5ZEP - chains K and A of the 58 polymer chains in the assembly; structure by electron microscopy, 3.40 A resolution.

Chain K:
Molecule: 50S ribosomal protein L13
From: Mycobacterium smegmatis str. MC2 155
UniProt: A0QSP8 (RL13_MYCS2); residue numbers follow UniProt; this construct covers 1-147
Amino-acid sequence (147 residues; numbered 1 to 147; the number before each row is that of its first residue):
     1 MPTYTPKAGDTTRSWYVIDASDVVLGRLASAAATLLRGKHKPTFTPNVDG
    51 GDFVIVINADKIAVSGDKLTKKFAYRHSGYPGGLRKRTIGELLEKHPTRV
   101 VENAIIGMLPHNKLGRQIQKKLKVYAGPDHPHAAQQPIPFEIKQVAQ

Chain A:
Molecule: 23S rRNA
From: Mycobacterium smegmatis str. MC2 155
Sequence (3120 nucleotides; numbered 1 to 3120; the number before each row is that of its first residue):
     1 UAAGUGUUUAAGGGCGCAUGGUGGAUGCCUUGGCACUGGGAGCCGAUGAA
    51 GGACGUAGGAGGCUGCGAUAAGCCUCGGGGAGCUGUCAACCGAGCGUUGA
   101 UCCGAGGAUGUCCGAAUGGGGAAACCCGGCACGAGUGAUGUCGUGUCACC
   151 AGGCGCUGAAUAUAUAGGCGUCUGGGGGGAACGCGGGGAAGUGAAACAUC
   201 UCAGUACCCGUAGGAAGAGAAAACAAAAUGUGAUUCCGUGAGUAGUGGCG
   251 AGCGAAAGCGGAGGAUGGCUAAACCGUAUGCAUGUGAUACCGGGUAGGGG
   301 UUGUGUGUGCGGGGUUGUGGGACCUAUCUUUCCGGCUCUACCUGGCUGGA
   351 GGGCAGUGAGAAAAUGUUGUGGUUAGCGGAAAUGGCUUGGGAUGGCCUGC
   401 CGUAGACGGUGAGAGCCCGGUACGUGAAAACCCGACGUCUGUCUUGAUGG
   451 UGUUCCCGAGUAGCAGCGGGCCCGUGGAAUCUGCUGUGAAUCUGCCGGGA
   501 CCACCCGGUAAGCCUGAAUACUUCCCAGUGACCGAUAGCGGAUUAGUACC
   551 GUGAGGGAAUGGUGAAAAGUACCCCGGGAGGGGAGUGAAAGAGUACCUGA
   601 AACCGUGCGCUUACAAUCCGUCAGAGCCCUCGACGUGUCGUGGGGUGAUG
   651 GCGUGCCUUUUGAAGAAUGAGCCUGCGAGUCAGGGACAUGUCGCGAGGUU
   701 AACCCGGGUGGGGUAGCCGCAGCGAAAGCGAGUCUGAAUAGGGCGUAUCC
   751 ACACAAGAGUGUGUGGUGUAGUGGUGUGUUCUGGACCCGAAGCGGAGUGA
   801 UCUACCCAUGGCCAGGGUGAAGCGCGGGUAAGACCGCGUGGAGGCCCGAA
   851 CCCACUUAGGUUGAAGACUGAGGGGAUGAGCUGUGGGUAGGGGUGAAAGG
   901 CCAAUCAAACUCCGUGAUAGCUGGUUCUCCCCGAAAUGCAUUUAGGUGCA
   951 GCGUCGCAUGUUUCUUGCCGGAGGUAGAGCUACUGGAUGGCCGAUGGGCC
  1001 CCACAGGGUUACUGACGUCAGCCAAACUCCGAAUGCCGGUAAGUCCAAGA
  1051 GUGCGGCAGUGAGACGGCGGGGGAUAAGCUCCGUGCGUCGAGAGGGAAAC
  1101 AGCCCAGAUCGCCGGCUAAGGCCCCUAAGCGUGUGCUAAGUGGAAAAGGA
  1151 UGUGCAGUCGCGAAGACAACCAGGAGGUUGGCUUAGAAGCAGCCACCCUU
  1201 GAAAGAGUGCGUAAUAGCUCACUGGUCAAGUGAUUGUGCGCCGAUAAUGU
  1251 AGCGGGGCUCAAGCACACCGCCGAAGCCGCGGCAGCCAACGUGUUGGCUG
  1301 GGUAGGGGAGCGUCCUGCAUCCGGUGAAGCCGCCGAGUGAUCGAGUGGUG
  1351 GAGGGUGUGGGAGUGAGAAUGCAGGCAUGAGUAGCGAUUAGGCAAGUGAG
  1401 AACCUUGCCCGCCGAAAGACCAAGGGUUCCUGGGCCAGGCCAGUCCGCCC
  1451 AGGGUGAGUCGGGACCUAAGGCGAGGCCGACAGGCGUAGUCGAUGGACAA
  1501 CGGGUUGAUAUUCCCGUACCCGUGUAUGUGCGUCCAUGAUGAAUCAGCGG
  1551 UACUAACCAUCCAAAACCACCGUGACCGCACCUUUCGGGGUGUGGCGUUG
  1601 GUGGGGCUGCAUGGGACCUUCGUUGGUAGUAGUCAAGCGAUGGGGUGACG
  1651 CAGGAAGGUAGCCGUACCGGUCAGUGGUAAUACCGGGGUAAGCCUGUAGG
  1701 GAGUCAGAUAGGUAAAUCCGUCUGGCAUAUAUCCUGAGAGGUGAUGCAUA
  1751 GCCGAGUGAGGCGAAUUCGGUGAUCCUAUGCUGCCGAGAAAAGCCUCUAG
  1801 CGAGGACAUACACGGCCCGUACCCCAAACCAACACAGGUGGUCAGGUAGA
  1851 GAAUACUAAGGCGUACGAGUGAACUAUGGUUAAGGAACUCGGCAAAAUGC
  1901 CCCCGUAACUUCGGGAGAAGGGGGACCCACAUGGCGUGUAAGCCUUUACG
  1951 GCCCAAGCGUGAGUGGGUGGCACAAACCAGUGAGAAGCGACUGUUUACUA
  2001 AAAACACAGGUCCGUGCGAAGUCGCAAGACGAUGUAUACGGACUGACGCC
  2051 UGCCCGGUGCUGGAAGGUUAAGAGGACCCGUUAACUCCCUUUGGGGGUGA
  2101 AGCGGAGAAUUUAAGCCCCAGUAAACGGCGGUGGUAACUAUAACCAUCCU
  2151 AAGGUAGCGAAAUUCCUUGUCGGGUAAGUUCCGACCUGCACGAAUGGCGU
  2201 AACGACUUCUCAACUGUCUCAACCAUAGACUCGGCGAAAUUGCACUACGA
  2251 GUAAAGAUGCUCGUUACGCGCGGCAGGACGAAAAGACCCCGGGACCUUCA
  2301 CUACAACUUGGUAUUGGUGCUCGAUACGGUUUGUGUAGGAUAGGUGGGAG
  2351 ACUGUGAAGCUCACACGCCAGUGUGGGUGGAGUCGUUGUUGAAAUACCAC
  2401 UCUGAUCGUAUUGGGCCUCUAACCUCGGACCGUAUAUCCGGUUCAGGGAC
  2451 AGUGCCUGGUGGGUAGUUUAACUGGGGCGGUUGCCUCCUAAAAUGUAACG
  2501 GAGGCGCCCAAAGGUUCCCUCAACCUGGACGGCAAUCAGGUGUUGAGUGU
  2551 AAGUGCACAAGGGAGCUUGACUGCGAGACGGACAUGUCGAGCAGGGACGA
  2601 AAGUCGGGACUAGUGAUCCGGCACCUCUGAGUGGAAGGGGUGUCGCUCAA
  2651 CGGAUAAAAGGUACCCCGGGGAUAACAGGCUGAUCUUCCCCAAGAGUCCA
  2701 UAUCGACGGGAUGGUUUGGCACCUCGAUGUCGGCUCGUCGCAUCCUGGGG
  2751 CUGGAGCAGGUCCCAAGGGUUGGGCUGUUCGCCCAUUAAAGCGGCACGCG
  2801 AGCUGGGUUUAGAACGUCGUGAGACAGUUCGGUCUCUAUCCGCCGCGCGC
  2851 GUCAGAAGCUUGAGGAAACCUGUCCCUAGUACGAGAGGACCGGGACGGAC
  2901 GAACCUCUGGUAUACCAGUUGUCCCACCAGGGGCACGGCUGGAUAGCCAC
  2951 GUUCGGACAGGAUAACCGCUGAAAGCAUCUAAGCGGGAAACCUCUUCCAA
  3001 GACCAGGCUUCUCACCCUCUAGGAGGGAUAAGGCCCCCCGCAGACCACGG
  3051 GAUUGAUAGACCAGACCUGGAAGCCUAGUAAUAGGUGCAGGGAACUGGCA
  3101 CUAACCGGCCGAAAACUUAC
Disordered / not traced: 1, 340-344, 634-637, 1004-1005, 1756-1757, 1946-1948, 3120
Glycans and other covalent adducts: covalent link C1568/G1603, C1568/G1604, G1572/G1601, G1578/G1592, C1579/G1592; covalent link G1578/U1593
What the authors report for this chain:
  - conformationally variable residues (domain motion): A1564 to G1605

Chain K / chain A interface:
Residue-residue contacts (105; chain K residue first):
  Met-1(K) / G642(A)  phosphate contact
  Met-1(K) / C1113(A)  base contact
  Thr-3(K) / C1113(A)  base contact
  Thr-5(K) / G624(A)  phosphate contact
  Thr-5(K) / A625(A)  sugar contact
  Pro-6(K) / A625(A)  sugar contact
  Lys-7(K) / A625(A)  salt bridge to the phosphate
  Lys-7(K) / G626(A)  phosphate contact
  Ala-8(K) / A625(A)  hydrogen bond to the sugar
  Trp-15(K) / G4(A)  sugar contact
  Asp-22(K) / C1260(A)  hydrogen bond to the base
  Val-24(K) / C1258(A)  phosphate contact
  Val-24(K) / U1259(A)  phosphate contact
  Val-24(K) / C1260(A)  base contact
  Leu-25(K) / G1257(A)  phosphate contact
  Leu-25(K) / C1258(A)  phosphate contact
  Gly-26(K) / G1257(A)  phosphate contact
  Gly-26(K) / C1258(A)  phosphate contact
  Gly-26(K) / A1262(A)  hydrogen bond to the base
  Arg-27(K) / C1130(A)  hydrogen bond to the base
  Arg-27(K) / C1260(A)  hydrogen bond to the sugar
  Arg-27(K) / A1262(A)  base contact
  Ser-30(K) / C1123(A)  sugar contact
  Ser-30(K) / C1124(A)  sugar contact
  Ala-33(K) / C1124(A)  sugar contact
  Thr-34(K) / C1124(A)  sugar contact
  Arg-37(K) / C1125(A)  salt bridge to the phosphate
  Arg-37(K) / U1126(A)  salt bridge to the phosphate
  Arg-37(K) / A1127(A)  salt bridge to the phosphate
  Lys-39(K) / C1125(A)  salt bridge to the phosphate
  Lys-39(K) / A1127(A)  salt bridge to the phosphate
  Pro-46(K) / G650(A)  sugar contact
  Asn-47(K) / A623(A)  base contact
  Asn-47(K) / U649(A)  hydrogen bond to the base
  Asn-47(K) / G650(A)  sugar contact
  Phe-53(K) / U5(A)  sugar contact
  Ser-65(K) / U1259(A)  hydrogen bond to the phosphate
  Ser-65(K) / C1260(A)  phosphate contact
  Asp-67(K) / G1140(A)  phosphate contact
  Lys-68(K) / G1140(A)  hydrogen bond to the base
  Lys-68(K) / C1258(A)  phosphate contact
  Lys-68(K) / U1259(A)  salt bridge to the phosphate
  Lys-71(K) / G1140(A)  phosphate contact
  Lys-72(K) / G1257(A)  salt bridge to the phosphate
  Tyr-75(K) / U1250(A)  hydrogen bond to the phosphate
  Tyr-75(K) / A1251(A)  phosphate contact
  Arg-76(K) / G2864(A)  salt bridge to the phosphate
  Arg-76(K) / G2865(A)  salt bridge to the phosphate
  His-77(K) / G1249(A)  stacking on the base
  Ser-78(K) / G2865(A)  hydrogen bond to the phosphate
  Ser-78(K) / A2866(A)  hydrogen bond to the phosphate
  Tyr-80(K) / A2866(A)  phosphate contact
  Pro-81(K) / G1249(A)  phosphate contact
  Pro-81(K) / U2738(A)  phosphate contact
  Pro-81(K) / C2739(A)  phosphate contact
  Gly-82(K) / G1249(A)  hydrogen bond to the phosphate
  Gly-82(K) / C2739(A)  phosphate contact
  Leu-84(K) / G1249(A)  sugar contact
  Leu-84(K) / U1250(A)  base contact
  Arg-85(K) / G2865(A)  sugar contact
  Arg-85(K) / A2866(A)  salt bridge to the phosphate
  Arg-87(K) / C2992(A)  sugar contact
  Lys-95(K) / C2992(A)  hydrogen bond to the sugar
  His-96(K) / A2863(A)  phosphate contact
  His-96(K) / G2864(A)  phosphate contact
  Arg-99(K) / A2863(A)  hydrogen bond to the sugar
  Glu-102(K) / C3004(A)  hydrogen bond to the base
  Ala-104(K) / G1256(A)  hydrogen bond to the sugar
  Ala-104(K) / G1257(A)  phosphate contact
  Gly-107(K) / G1255(A)  hydrogen bond to the base
  Gly-107(K) / G1256(A)  sugar contact
  Met-108(K) / C1124(A)  hydrogen bond to the sugar
  Met-108(K) / C1125(A)  sugar contact
  Met-108(K) / G1256(A)  hydrogen bond to the base
  Leu-109(K) / C1125(A)  sugar contact
  Pro-110(K) / C1125(A)  sugar contact
  His-111(K) / G2263(A)  salt bridge to the phosphate
  His-111(K) / U2264(A)  salt bridge to the phosphate
  Asn-112(K) / G650(A)  hydrogen bond to the phosphate
  Asn-112(K) / G651(A)  hydrogen bond to the phosphate
  Lys-113(K) / A615(A)  phosphate contact
  Lys-113(K) / A616(A)  salt bridge to the phosphate
  Lys-113(K) / U649(A)  salt bridge to the phosphate
  Lys-113(K) / G650(A)  hydrogen bond to the phosphate
  Leu-114(K) / U649(A)  phosphate contact
  Leu-114(K) / G650(A)  hydrogen bond to the phosphate
  Arg-116(K) / C614(A)  hydrogen bond to the phosphate
  Arg-116(K) / A615(A)  salt bridge to the phosphate
  Lys-120(K) / C3003(A)  phosphate contact
  Lys-120(K) / C3004(A)  phosphate contact
  His-132(K) / A3(A)  sugar contact
  His-132(K) / G4(A)  salt bridge to the phosphate
  Ala-134(K) / U3118(A)  base contact
  Gln-135(K) / A3(A)  hydrogen bond to the sugar
  Gln-135(K) / G4(A)  hydrogen bond to the sugar
  Gln-135(K) / U3118(A)  sugar contact
  Gln-136(K) / U3118(A)  phosphate contact
  Gln-136(K) / A3119(A)  phosphate contact
  Ile-142(K) / C1130(A)  base contact
  Lys-143(K) / C1130(A)  hydrogen bond to the base
  Gln-144(K) / G1131(A)  hydrogen bond to the phosphate
  Gln-147(K) / G1129(A)  hydrogen bond to the base
  Gln-147(K) / G1131(A)  sugar contact
  Gln-147(K) / C1269(A)  base contact
  Gln-147(K) / G1270(A)  base contact
Interface residues without a listed pair, chain K (68 interface residues in all): Pro-2, Arg-13, Gly-66, Gly-83, Glu-91, Asn-103, Gln-119, Lys-123, Pro-131, Ala-146
Interface residues without a listed pair, chain A (54 interface residues in all): G6, U641, A648, C2844, U2993

Overview:
68 residues of chain K face 54 of chain A across their interface; the contacts include 29 hydrogen bonds, 17
salt bridges and 1 aromatic stacking contact. Polar contacts include Asp-22(K)/C1260(A), Gly-26(K)/A1262(A)
and Arg-27(K)/C1130(A). From the paper: conformational variability at A1564(A).
Here chain K is 50S ribosomal protein L13 and chain A is 23S rRNA, both from Mycobacterium smegmatis str. MC2
155. Entry 5ZEP (M. smegmatis hibernating state 70S ribosome structure) was determined by electron microscopy
(same publication as 5ZEB, 5ZET, 5ZEU and 5ZEY).
